PDB entry 3RCZ | X-ray diffraction, 1.90 A resolution | chains A and B

== Chain A ==
Name: DNA repair protein rad60
Source organism: Schizosaccharomyces pombe
Notes: fragment: SUMO-like Domain 2
UniProt: Q9USX3 (RAD60_SCHPO); numbering as in UniProt (aligned over 332-406)
Amino-acid sequence (82 residues; row label = number of the first residue in the row; note: 1 number in that range is skipped by the numbering (no residue carries it; nothing is unmodelled there)):
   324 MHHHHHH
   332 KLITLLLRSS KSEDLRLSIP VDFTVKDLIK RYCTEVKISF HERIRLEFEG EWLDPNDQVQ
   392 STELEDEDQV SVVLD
Not modelled in the structure: 324-329, 405-406
Sequence notes: expression tag (324-330)

== Chain B ==
Name: SUMO-conjugating enzyme ubc9
Source organism: Schizosaccharomyces pombe
Notes: EC 6.3.2.-
UniProt: P40984 (UBC9_SCHPO); residue numbers follow UniProt; this construct covers 2-157
Amino-acid sequence (163 residues; each row starts with the number of its first residue; numbers below 1 keep their minus sign (Met-5 is residue -5)):
    -5 MHHHHHHSSL CKTRLQEERK QWRRDHPFGF YAKPCKSSDG GLDLMNWKVG IPGKPKTSWE
    55 GGLYKLTMAF PEEYPTRPPK CRFTPPLFHP NVYPSGTVCL SILNEEEGWK PAITIKQILL
   115 GIQDLLDDPN IASPAQTEAY TMFKKDKVEY EKRVRAQARE NAP
Not modelled in the structure: -5 to 2
Sequence notes: expression tag (-5 to 1)
Reported in the primary citation:
  - catalytic residues: Cys93 (citing earlier work)
  - mutagenesis - K14E, P21L, F24S: decreased growth in response to HU
  - contacts within the chain: Pro21-Phe24
  - mutagenesis - F24S: decreased growth in response to temperature

== How chain A and chain B interact ==
Pairs across the interface (20; chain A residue first):
  Leu337(A) - Arg18(B)
  Arg339(A) - Asp19(B)  salt bridge
  Arg339(A) - His20(B)  hydrogen bond (side chain-backbone)
  Arg339(A) - Phe22(B)
  Ser340(A) - Phe22(B)
  Ser341(A) - Phe22(B)
  Glu378(A) - Tyr25(B)
  Phe379(A) - Arg17(B)
  Glu380(A) - Arg13(B)  salt bridge
  Glu380(A) - Lys27(B)
  Gly381(A) - Tyr25(B)
  Glu394(A) - Arg17(B)
  Glu396(A) - Arg17(B)  salt bridge
  Glu398(A) - Arg18(B)
  Asp399(A) - Arg17(B)  salt bridge
  Gln400(A) - Arg17(B)  hydrogen bond (backbone-backbone)
  Gln400(A) - Asp19(B)
  Gln400(A) - His20(B)  hydrogen bond (side chain-backbone)
  Ser402(A) - Phe22(B)
  Val403(A) - Phe22(B)
Also at the interface, not in a pair above, chain A (17 interface residues in all): Trp383, Val404
Also at the interface, not in a pair above, chain B (12 interface residues in all): Pro21, Gly23, Phe24, Pro157
Interface features reported in the paper:
  - residue pairs: Arg339(A)-His20(B), Arg339(A)-Asp19(B), Arg339(A)-Phe22(B) (hydrophobic contact), Ser341(A)-Phe22(B) (hydrophobic contact), Glu380(A)-Arg13(B) (hydrogen bond), Glu396(A)-Arg17(B) (hydrogen bond), Asp399(A)-Arg17(B) (hydrogen bond), Gln400(A)-His20(B) (hydrogen bond), Ser402(A)-Phe22(B), Val404(A)-Phe22(B)

== Summary ==
The interface between chain A and chain B involves 17 residues on one side and 12 on the other; the contacts
include 3 hydrogen bonds and 4 salt bridges. Polar contacts include Arg339(A)-Asp19(B), Glu380(A)-Arg13(B) and
Glu396(A)-Arg17(B). The authors report contacts between Arg339(A) and His20(B), Arg339(A) and Asp19(B) and
Ser402(A) and Phe22(B) among others; hydrophobic contacts between Arg339(A) and Phe22(B) and Ser341(A) and
Phe22(B); hydrogen bonds between Glu380(A) and Arg13(B), Glu396(A) and Arg17(B) and Asp399(A) and Arg17(B)
among others. The paper reports the catalytic residue Cys93(B); K14E, P21L and F24S of chain B reduce growth
in response to HU.
Here chain A is DNA repair protein rad60 and chain B is SUMO-conjugating enzyme ubc9, both from
Schizosaccharomyces pombe. Entry 3RCZ (Rad60 SLD2 Ubc9 Complex) was determined by X-ray diffraction, deposited
together with 3RD2.
